5VN0 - chains A and B; structure by X-ray diffraction, 2.00 A resolution.

Chain A (and B):
Name: NAD(FAD)-dependent dehydrogenase
Organism: Lactobacillus brevis (strain ATCC 367 / JCM 1170)
Notes: chain B of this document is another copy of the same molecule, construct and numbering; everything in this record applies to it too
Reference sequence: Q03Q85 (Q03Q85_LACBA); residues 1-450 here = UniProt positions 1-450
Chain sequence (518 residues; numbered -49 to 468; the number before each row is that of its first residue; numbers below 1 keep their minus sign (Met-49 is residue -49)):
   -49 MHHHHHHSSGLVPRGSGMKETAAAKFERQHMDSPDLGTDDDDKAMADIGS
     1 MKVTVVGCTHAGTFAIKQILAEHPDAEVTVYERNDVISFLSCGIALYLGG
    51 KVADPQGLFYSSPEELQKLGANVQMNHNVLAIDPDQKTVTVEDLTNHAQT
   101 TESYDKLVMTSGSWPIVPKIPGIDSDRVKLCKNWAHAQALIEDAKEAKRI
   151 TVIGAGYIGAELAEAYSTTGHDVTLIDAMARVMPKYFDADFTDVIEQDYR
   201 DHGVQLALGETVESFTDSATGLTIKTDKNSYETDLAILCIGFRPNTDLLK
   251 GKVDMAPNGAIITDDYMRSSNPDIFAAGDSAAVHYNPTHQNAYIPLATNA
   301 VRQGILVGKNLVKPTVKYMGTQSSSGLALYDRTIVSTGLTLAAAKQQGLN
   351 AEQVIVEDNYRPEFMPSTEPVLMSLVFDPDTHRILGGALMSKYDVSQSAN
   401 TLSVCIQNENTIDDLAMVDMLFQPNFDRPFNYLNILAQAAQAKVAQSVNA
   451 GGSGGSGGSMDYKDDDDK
Not modelled in the structure: -49 to -1, 449-468 (chain B: -49 to -1, 450-468)
Differences from the reference sequence: initiating methionine (-49); expression tag (-48 to 0, 451-468)
Small-molecule neighbours:
  - FAD (flavin-adenine dinucleotide), molecule 1: Val6, Gly7, Cys8, Thr9, His10, Ala11, Gly12, Tyr31, Glu32, Arg33, Asn34, Ser41, Cys42, Ile44, His77, Asn78, Val79, Thr110, Ser111, Gly112, Ser113, Cys131, Lys132, Ile158, Phe242, Asn245, Leu248, Ala277, Gly278, Asp279, Pro295, Leu296, Ala297, Thr298, Ala300
  - FAD, molecule 2: Phe422, Gln423, Pro424
  - NADH (NAI; 1,4-dihydronicotinamide adenine dinucleotide): Ile153, Gly154, Ala155, Gly156, Tyr157, Ile158, Gly159, Glu161, Asp177, Ala178, Met179, Pro184, Lys185, Tyr186, Glu210, Thr211, Cys239, Ile240, Gly241, Phe242, Ile294, Pro295, Leu296, Ser325, Gly326, Leu327
  - oxygen molecule (OXY): His10, Leu40, Ser41, Cys42, Ala297
What the authors report for this chain:
  - binding site for NADH: Gly154 to Gly159, Asp177, Tyr186
  - specificity-determining residues: Asp177
  - conformationally variable residues (side-chain flip): Tyr157, Tyr186
  - mutagenesis - G159A/D177A/A178R/M179S/P184R: increased catalytic activity

Chain A / chain B interface:
Residue-residue contacts - 117 pairs, chain A then chain B:
  Leu40(A) - Phe364(B)  hydrophobic
  Cys42(A) - Phe422(B)  hydrophobic
  Cys42(A) - Pro424(B)  hydrophobic
  Leu46(A) - Met365(B)  hydrophobic
  Leu46(A) - Pro424(B)  hydrophobic
  Lys51(A) - Phe364(B)
  Lys51(A) - Pro366(B)
  Gly57(A) - Phe364(B)
  Leu58(A) - Phe364(B)  hydrophobic
  Glu161(A) - Gln423(B)  hydrogen bond
  Ala297(A) - Phe422(B)  hydrophobic
  Thr298(A) - Met420(B)
  Thr298(A) - Phe422(B)
  Thr298(A) - Pro429(B)
  Val301(A) - Phe430(B)  hydrophobic
  Arg302(A) - Met417(B)  hydrogen bond (side chain-backbone)
  Arg302(A) - Val418(B)  hydrogen bond (side chain-backbone)
  Arg302(A) - Asp419(B)
  Arg302(A) - Met420(B)
  Arg302(A) - Phe430(B)
  Arg302(A) - Asn434(B)  hydrogen bond
  Ile305(A) - Phe430(B)  hydrophobic
  Leu306(A) - Met417(B)  hydrophobic
  Met319(A) - Asp414(B)
  Met319(A) - Met417(B)  hydrophobic
  Met319(A) - Val418(B)
  Thr321(A) - Asp419(B)  hydrogen bond
  Gln322(A) - Asp419(B)  hydrogen bond (backbone-side chain)
  Ser323(A) - Asp419(B)  hydrogen bond (backbone-side chain)
  Ser324(A) - Asp419(B)  hydrogen bond
  Ser324(A) - Leu421(B)
  Ser325(A) - Leu421(B)
  Gly326(A) - Gln423(B)
  Leu327(A) - Phe426(B)
  Ala328(A) - Asn425(B)
  Thr333(A) - Phe426(B)
  Val335(A) - Leu421(B)  hydrophobic
  Phe364(A) - Leu40(B)  hydrophobic
  Phe364(A) - Leu46(B)  hydrophobic
  Phe364(A) - Lys51(B)
  Phe364(A) - Gly57(B)
  Phe364(A) - Leu58(B)  hydrophobic
  Met365(A) - Leu46(B)  hydrophobic
  Pro366(A) - Lys51(B)
  Tyr393(A) - Asp394(B)  hydrogen bond
  Tyr393(A) - Gln397(B)
  Asp394(A) - Tyr393(B)  hydrogen bond
  Asp394(A) - Gln397(B)  hydrogen bond (backbone-side chain)
  Asp394(A) - Phe426(B)
  Val395(A) - Gln397(B)
  Ser396(A) - Leu421(B)
  Ser396(A) - Phe426(B)
  Gln397(A) - Tyr393(B)  hydrogen bond
  Gln397(A) - Asp394(B)  hydrogen bond (side chain-backbone)
  Gln397(A) - Val395(B)
  Gln397(A) - Gln397(B)
  Gln397(A) - Ser398(B)  hydrogen bond
  Gln397(A) - Thr401(B)
  Gln397(A) - Tyr432(B)  hydrogen bond
  Ser398(A) - Gln397(B)  hydrogen bond
  Ala399(A) - Leu421(B)  hydrophobic
  Asn400(A) - Met420(B)
  Asn400(A) - Leu421(B)  hydrogen bond (side chain-backbone)
  Asn400(A) - Asn431(B)
  Thr401(A) - Gln397(B)
  Thr401(A) - Thr401(B)  hydrogen bond
  Thr401(A) - Val404(B)
  Ser403(A) - Asp419(B)  hydrogen bond (side chain-backbone)
  Val404(A) - Thr401(B)
  Val404(A) - Val404(B)  hydrophobic
  Val404(A) - Cys405(B)  hydrophobic
  Val404(A) - Asn410(B)
  Gln407(A) - Val418(B)
  Asn408(A) - Asn408(B)
  Asn408(A) - Asn410(B)  hydrogen bond
  Asn410(A) - Val404(B)
  Asn410(A) - Asn408(B)  hydrogen bond
  Asp414(A) - Met319(B)
  Met417(A) - Arg302(B)  hydrogen bond (backbone-side chain)
  Met417(A) - Leu306(B)  hydrophobic
  Val418(A) - Arg302(B)  hydrogen bond (backbone-side chain)
  Val418(A) - Met319(B)
  Val418(A) - Gln407(B)
  Asp419(A) - Arg302(B)
  Asp419(A) - Thr321(B)  hydrogen bond
  Asp419(A) - Gln322(B)  hydrogen bond (side chain-backbone)
  Asp419(A) - Ser323(B)  hydrogen bond (side chain-backbone)
  Asp419(A) - Ser324(B)  hydrogen bond
  Asp419(A) - Ser403(B)  hydrogen bond (backbone-side chain)
  Met420(A) - Thr298(B)
  Met420(A) - Arg302(B)
  Met420(A) - Asn400(B)
  Leu421(A) - Ser324(B)
  Leu421(A) - Ser325(B)
  Leu421(A) - Val335(B)  hydrophobic
  Leu421(A) - Ala399(B)  hydrophobic
  Leu421(A) - Asn400(B)  hydrogen bond (backbone-side chain)
  Phe422(A) - Cys42(B)  hydrophobic
  Phe422(A) - Ala297(B)  hydrophobic
  Phe422(A) - Thr298(B)
  Gln423(A) - Glu161(B)  hydrogen bond
  Gln423(A) - Gly326(B)
  Pro424(A) - Cys42(B)  hydrophobic
  Pro424(A) - Leu46(B)  hydrophobic
  Asn425(A) - Ala328(B)
  Phe426(A) - Leu327(B)
  Phe426(A) - Thr333(B)
  Phe426(A) - Asp394(B)
  Phe426(A) - Ser396(B)
  Pro429(A) - Thr298(B)
  Phe430(A) - Phe14(B)  hydrophobic
  Phe430(A) - Val301(B)  hydrophobic
  Phe430(A) - Arg302(B)
  Phe430(A) - Ile305(B)  hydrophobic
  Asn431(A) - Asn400(B)
  Tyr432(A) - Gln397(B)  hydrogen bond
  Asn434(A) - Arg302(B)  hydrogen bond
Interface residues without a listed pair, chain A (63 interface residues in all): Phe14, Val52, Thr337, Cys405, Asp413, Gln441
Interface residues without a listed pair, chain B (63 interface residues in all): Val52, Lys309, Thr337, Asp413

In short:
The chain A/chain B interface involves 63 residues from each chain, with 32 hydrogen bonds. Polar contacts
include Glu161(A)-Gln423(B), Arg302(A)-Met417(B) and Arg302(A)-Val418(B). Chain A binds flavin-adenine
dinucleotide, oxygen molecule and NADH. The paper reports a binding site for NADH at Gly154(A), Asp177(A) and
Tyr186(A); G159A/D177A/A178R/M179S/P184R of chain A increase catalytic activity.
Both chains are NAD(FAD)-dependent dehydrogenase (Lactobacillus brevis (strain ATCC 367 / JCM 1170)). Entry
5VN0 (Water-forming NADH oxidase from Lactobacillus brevis (LbNOX) bound to NADH) was determined by X-ray
diffraction, deposited together with 5VOH.
